PDB entry 6Z9S | electron microscopy, 4.40 A resolution (low resolution: residue-level contacts below are approximate; hydrogen-bond / salt-bridge calls are withheld) | chains a and L of the 15 polymer chains in the assembly

# Chain a
Molecule: Transcription termination factor Rho
Organism: Escherichia coli
Notes: EC 3.6.4.-
UniProt: A0A0A0GPI6 (A0A0A0GPI6_ECOLX); residues 1-419 here correspond to UniProt positions 25-443 (UniProt number = residue number + 24)
Chain sequence (419 residues; row label = number of the first residue in the row):
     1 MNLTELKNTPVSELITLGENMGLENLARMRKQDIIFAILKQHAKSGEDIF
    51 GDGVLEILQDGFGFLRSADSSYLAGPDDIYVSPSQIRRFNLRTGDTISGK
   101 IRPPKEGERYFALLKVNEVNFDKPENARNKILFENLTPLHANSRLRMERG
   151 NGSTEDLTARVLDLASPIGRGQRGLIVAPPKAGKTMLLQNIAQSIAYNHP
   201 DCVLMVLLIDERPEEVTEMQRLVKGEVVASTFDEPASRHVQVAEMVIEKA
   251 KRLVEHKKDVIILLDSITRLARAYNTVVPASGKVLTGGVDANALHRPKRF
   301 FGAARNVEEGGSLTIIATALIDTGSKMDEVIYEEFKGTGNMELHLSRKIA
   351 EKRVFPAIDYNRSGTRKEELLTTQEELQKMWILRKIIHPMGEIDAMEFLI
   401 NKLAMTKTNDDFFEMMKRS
Unresolved in the structure: 418-419
Metal / ion sites: Mg2+: Thr185 (together with ADP)
Small-molecule neighbours:
  - ADP (adenosine-5'-diphosphate), molecule 1: Thr158, Pro179, Pro180, Lys181, Ala182, Gly183, Lys184, Thr185, Met186, Phe355
  - ADP, molecule 2: Arg366, Lys367, Glu369
  - beryllium trifluoride (BEF): Pro180, Lys181, Lys184, Thr185, Glu211, Arg212, Glu215, Leu320

# Chain L
Molecule: template strand
Sequence (50 nucleotides; numbered -14 to 35; the number before each row is that of its first residue; numbers below 1 keep their minus sign (DG-14 is residue -14)):
   -14 GTTATCCGCTCACAATGCCACACGCGCTGCTCGGCCGTTATTCGCAGCCC
Unresolved in the structure: -14 to -13, 23-35

# Chain a / chain L interface
Residue-residue contacts - 9 pairs, chain a then chain L:
  Asp60(a) - DC20(L)
  Tyr80(a) - DC20(L)
  Tyr80(a) - DC21(L)
  Pro83(a) - DC20(L)
  Ser84(a) - DG19(L)
  Glu108(a) - DC21(L)
  Arg109(a) - DC21(L)
  Arg109(a) - DG22(L)
  Tyr110(a) - DC21(L)
Interface residues without a listed pair, chain a (10 interface residues in all): Ser82, Arg87, Phe111
Interface residues without a listed pair, chain L (5 interface residues in all): DG18

# Overview
10 residues of chain a and 5 residues of chain L are in contact. Ligands of chain a: ADP and beryllium
trifluoride.
Chain a is Transcription termination factor Rho (Escherichia coli) and chain L is template strand; the
structure, Transcription termination intermediate complex 4, was determined by electron microscopy together
with 6Z9P, 6Z9Q, 6Z9R, 6Z9T, 7ADB, 7ADC, 7ADD and 7ADE from the same study.
